Entry 6IE4 (X-ray diffraction, 2.70 A resolution); this record covers chains A and B.

[Chain A]
Name: Agenet domain-containing protein
Organism: Arabidopsis thaliana
Notes: fragment: Agenet domain
UniProtKB: Q500V5 (Q500V5_ARATH); residues 1-147 here correspond to UniProt positions 31-177 (UniProt number = residue number + 30)
Amino-acid sequence (152 residues; numbered -4 to 147; the number before each row is that of its first residue; numbers below 1 keep their minus sign (Gly-4 is residue -4)):
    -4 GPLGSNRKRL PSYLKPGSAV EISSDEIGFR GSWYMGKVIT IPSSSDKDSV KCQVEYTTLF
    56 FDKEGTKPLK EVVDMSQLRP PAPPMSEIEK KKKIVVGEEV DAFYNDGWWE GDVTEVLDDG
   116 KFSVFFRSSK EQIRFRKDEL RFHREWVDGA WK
Unresolved in the structure: -4 to 4, 38-43
Sequence notes: expression tag (-4 to 0)

[Chain B]
Name: H3K9me1 peptide
Notes: fragment: H3 peptide 1-15, K9 dimethylation
Amino-acid sequence (11 residues; each row starts with the number of its first residue):
     1 ARTKQTARKS T
Modified residues: Lys9 (N-methyl-lysine; MLZ)

[Chain A / chain B interface]
Residue-residue contacts (31; chain A residue first):
  Glu21(A) with Lys4(B), salt bridge; Arg8(B), salt bridge
  Ile22(A) with Arg8(B), hydrogen bond (backbone-side chain); Ser10(B); Thr11(B)
  Gly23(A) with Arg8(B); Lys9(B), hydrogen bond (backbone-backbone); Ser10(B)
  Phe24(A) with Lys4(B); Arg8(B)
  Tyr29(A) with Ala7(B)
  Tyr51(A) with Lys4(B)
  Thr53(A) with Arg2(B)
  Leu54(A) with Arg2(B)
  Phe55(A) with Ala1(B); Arg2(B), hydrogen bond (backbone-backbone); Thr3(B)
  Asp57(A) with Thr3(B)
  Lys58(A) with Ala1(B); Thr3(B); Thr6(B)
  Leu64(A) with Lys4(B)
  Glu66(A) with Lys4(B), salt bridge
  Tyr99(A) with Lys9(B)
  Asn100(A) with Arg2(B); Ala7(B), hydrogen bond (side chain-backbone)
  Asp101(A) with Arg2(B), salt bridge
  Trp104(A) with Ala7(B); Lys9(B)
  Ser124(A) with Lys9(B)
  Glu126(A) with Lys9(B)
Other interface residues (no listed pair), chain A (24 interface residues in all): Ser19, Phe56, Gly60, Phe121, Ile128

[Summary]
Chain A and chain B form an interface of 24 and 10 residues respectively, with 4 hydrogen bonds and 4 salt
bridges. Polar contacts include Glu21(A)-Lys4(B), Glu21(A)-Arg8(B) and Glu66(A)-Lys4(B).
Here chain A is Agenet domain-containing protein (Arabidopsis thaliana) and chain B is H3K9me1 peptide. Entry
6IE4 (Crystal structure of ADCP1 tandem Agenet domain 1-2 in complex with H3K9me1) was determined by X-ray
diffraction.
